Entry 6XF8 (electron microscopy, 6.50 A resolution (low resolution: residue-level contacts below are approximate; hydrogen-bond / salt-bridge calls are withheld)); this record covers chains K and H of the 9 polymer chains in the assembly.

== Chain K ==
Molecule: Outer capsid protein mu-1
From: Reovirus type 1 (strain Lang)
UniProtKB: P11077 (MU1_REOVL); residue numbers follow UniProt; this construct covers 43-675
Sequence (633 residues; row label = number of the first residue in the row):
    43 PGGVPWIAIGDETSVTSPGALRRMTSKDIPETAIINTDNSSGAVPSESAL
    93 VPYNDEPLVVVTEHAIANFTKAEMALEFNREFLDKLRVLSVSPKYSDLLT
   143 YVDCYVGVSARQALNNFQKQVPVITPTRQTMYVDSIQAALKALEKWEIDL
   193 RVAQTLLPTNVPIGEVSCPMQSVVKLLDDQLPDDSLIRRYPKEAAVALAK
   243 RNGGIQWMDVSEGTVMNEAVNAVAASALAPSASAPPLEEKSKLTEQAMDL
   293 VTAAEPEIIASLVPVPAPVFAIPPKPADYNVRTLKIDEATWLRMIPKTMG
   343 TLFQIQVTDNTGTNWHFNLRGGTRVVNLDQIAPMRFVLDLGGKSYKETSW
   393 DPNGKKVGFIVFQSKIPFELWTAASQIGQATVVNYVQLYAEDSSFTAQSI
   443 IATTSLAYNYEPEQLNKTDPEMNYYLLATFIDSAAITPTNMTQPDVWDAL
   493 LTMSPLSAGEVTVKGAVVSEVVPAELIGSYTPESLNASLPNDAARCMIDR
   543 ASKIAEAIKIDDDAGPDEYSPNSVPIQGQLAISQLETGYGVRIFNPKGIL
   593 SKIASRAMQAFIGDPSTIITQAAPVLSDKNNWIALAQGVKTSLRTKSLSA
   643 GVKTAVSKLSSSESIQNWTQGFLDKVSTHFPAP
Unresolved in the structure: 72-96
Construct notes: conflict L344 (Pro in P11077), F359 (Leu in P11077)

== Chain H ==
Molecule: Outer capsid protein sigma-3
From: Reovirus type 1 (strain Lang)
UniProtKB: P07939 (SIGM3_REOVL); residue numbers follow UniProt; this construct covers 1-365
Sequence (365 residues; row label = number of the first residue in the row):
     1 MEVCLPNGHQIVDLINNAFEGRVSIYSAQEGWDKTISAQPDMMVCGGAVV
    51 CMHCLGVVGSLQRKLKHLPHHRCNQQIRHQDYVDVQFADRVTAHWKRGML
   101 SFVCQMHAMMNDVSPEDLDRVRTEGGSLVELNWLQVDPNSMFRSIHSSWT
   151 DPLQVVDDLDTKLDQYWTALNLMIDSSDLVPNFMMRDPSHAFNGVRLEGD
   201 ARQTQFSRTFDSRSSLEWGVMVYDYSELEHDPSKGRAYRKELVTPARDFG
   251 HFGLSHYSRATTPILGKMPAVFSGMLTGNCKMYPFIKGTAKLKTVRKLVD
   301 SVNHAWGVEKIRYALGPGGMTGWYNRTMQQAPIVLTPAALTMFSDTTKFG
   351 DLDYPVMIGDPMILG
Cystine bridges: C51-C54
Construct notes: conflict C104 (Ala in P07939), N325 (Asp in P07939)
Curated features (UniProtKB/Swiss-Prot):
  - zinc finger: C51 to C73 (CCHC-type)

== Chain K / chain H interface ==
Contacting residue pairs (28):
  N352(K) - L61(H)
  N352(K) - K64(H)
  T353(K) - W32(H)
  T353(K) - L61(H)
  H358(K) - D158(H)
  K388(K) - T277(H)
  E389(K) - L276(H)
  E389(K) - T277(H)
  T390(K) - H256(H)
  T390(K) - L276(H)
  T390(K) - T277(H)
  T390(K) - G278(H)
  S391(K) - G274(H)
  S391(K) - M275(H)
  S391(K) - L276(H)
  S391(K) - T277(H)
  S391(K) - G278(H)
  S391(K) - N279(H)
  W392(K) - T277(H)
  W392(K) - G278(H)
  W392(K) - N279(H)
  D393(K) - T277(H)
  K397(K) - N279(H)
  A449(K) - Q62(H)
  Y450(K) - Q62(H)
  N451(K) - Q62(H)
  N451(K) - R63(H)
  N482(K) - G278(H)
Interface residues without a listed pair, chain K (20 interface residues in all): T355, K398, V425, Y452, A476, A477
Interface residues without a listed pair, chain H (16 interface residues in all): R22, S24, T161

== Overview ==
20 residues of chain K and 16 residues of chain H are in contact.
Chain K is Outer capsid protein mu-1 and chain H is Outer capsid protein sigma-3, both from Reovirus type 1
(strain Lang); the structure, DLP 5 fold, was determined by electron microscopy, deposited together with 6XF7,
6ZTS, 6ZTY and 6ZTZ.
